Entry 6EPH (X-ray diffraction, 2.70 A resolution); this record covers chains A and B.

[Chain A]
Molecule: Epsilon_1 antitoxin
Organism: Neisseria gonorrhoeae
Reference sequence: D5K9E3 (D5K9E3_NEIGO); numbering as in UniProt (aligned over 1-61)
Sequence (61 residues; numbered 1 to 61; the number before each row is that of its first residue):
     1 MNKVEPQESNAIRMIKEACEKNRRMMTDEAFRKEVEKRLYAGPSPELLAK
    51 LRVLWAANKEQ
Not modelled in the structure: 1-7, 61

[Chain B]
Molecule: Zeta_1 toxin
Organism: Neisseria gonorrhoeae
Reference sequence: D5K9G7 (D5K9G7_NEIGO); residue numbers follow UniProt; this construct covers 1-401
Sequence (401 residues; numbered 1 to 401; the number before each row is that of its first residue):
     1 MVKLSSDINLRDFGNNEYLSSVQDEAIRFATEQTDEILSLYSQHADTEGG
    51 RYVCADTFKELFPAFENKEDRATVNNAIHNSAAVLSSTQFDEVLKRDEPQ
   101 KKEVIFVTGIPGSGKTSTVKNMMMQDTTKLLFEGQLARPQSAFRKIEQCL
   151 ERNLEVTIVAVSMRAERASDNTYKRFNEYGRGASIGIMADIQANLPDGLK
   201 QIRDKFGDAVKIVGINQDRNSEFIDKFDDVIKMLSLGSQEQILGRLAEKI
   251 QSDFDSGKISRECFNQAKGSMDLESVFAKKEYSQQRVVTNSKGVTLETKS
   301 ANELWSKVEQIPVTGMKAGIYLLGQAKKAETGQTYSGEIIYKDAAAVFQK
   351 TKNGLVRHNATHNEERLAKLVEIGQNVSIGSNKGKLIVKSLEYSAKKSIS
   401 R
Not modelled in the structure: 1, 396-401
Residues lining bound ligands: EPZ ((2R)-2-{[(2R,3R,4R,5S,6R)-3-(acetylamino)-2-{[(S)-{[(R)-{[(2R,3S,4R,5R)-5-(2,4-dioxo-3,4-dihydropyrimidin-1(2H)-yl)-3,4-dihydroxytetrahydrofuran-2-yl]methoxy}(hydroxy)phosphoryl]oxy}(hydroxy)phosphoryl]oxy}-5-hydroxy-6-(hydroxymethyl)tetrahydro-2H-pyran-4-yl]oxy}propanoic acid): Ser6, Asp7, Ile8, Asn9, Arg11, Ala55, Asp56, Lys59, Asn75, Asn76, His79, Asn80, Ala83, Val84, Ser86, Ser87, Pro111, Lys115, Phe132, Glu133, Gly134, Gln135, Ser141, Arg144, Lys145, Ile187, Ile191
What the authors report for this chain:
  - mutagenesis - K115A: increased growth
  - catalytic residues: Lys115
  - mutagenesis - K115A: abolished catalytic activity
  - catalytic residues: Asp56 (proposed by the authors, not directly observed)
  - binding site for EPZ: Asp56, Lys59, Asn75
  - specificity-determining residues: Lys59, Asn75

[Interface between chain A and chain B]
Contacting residue pairs (73):
  Ser9(A) with Glu103(B)
  Asn10(A) with Glu103(B), hydrogen bond (backbone-side chain); Gln125(B); Thr127(B), hydrogen bond
  Ala11(A) with Glu103(B), hydrogen bond (backbone-side chain); Ile105(B), hydrophobic; Thr157(B)
  Ile12(A) with Lys211(B); Phe223(B), hydrophobic
  Arg13(A) with Gln125(B)
  Met14(A) with Ile105(B), hydrophobic; Met122(B), hydrophobic; Met123(B); Gln125(B); Thr128(B); Leu131(B), hydrophobic
  Ile15(A) with Val159(B), hydrophobic; Ile215(B), hydrophobic; Phe223(B), hydrophobic
  Lys16(A) with Phe223(B)
  Ala18(A) with Thr118(B); Asn121(B); Met122(B), hydrophobic
  Cys19(A) with Ile215(B), hydrophobic; Ser221(B), hydrogen bond (side chain-backbone)
  Lys21(A) with Asn121(B); Met123(B)
  Asn22(A) with Thr118(B), hydrogen bond; Asn121(B), hydrogen bond; Gln217(B); Ser221(B), hydrogen bond
  Arg23(A) with Asn220(B), hydrogen bond (side chain-backbone); Ser221(B), hydrogen bond (side chain-backbone); Glu222(B)
  Met25(A) with Asn121(B)
  Val35(A) with Asn121(B)
  Glu36(A) with Tyr179(B)
  Lys37(A) with Tyr179(B), hydrogen bond (backbone-side chain)
  Arg38(A) with Asp46(B); Lys120(B)
  Leu39(A) with Thr116(B); Ser117(B)
  Tyr40(A) with Thr116(B), hydrogen bond; Arg175(B), hydrogen bond; Tyr179(B); Arg181(B), hydrogen bond (backbone-side chain)
  Ala41(A) with Arg71(B); Tyr179(B), hydrophobic
  Gly42(A) with Glu60(B); Arg71(B); Arg181(B)
  Pro43(A) with Glu60(B)
  Leu47(A) with Leu40(B); His44(B); Ala45(B), hydrophobic
  Leu48(A) with Glu66(B)
  Lys50(A) with Leu40(B); His44(B), hydrogen bond
  Leu51(A) with Leu40(B), hydrophobic; Glu60(B); Leu61(B)
  Arg52(A) with Glu66(B), salt bridge
  Leu54(A) with Phe29(B), hydrophobic; Glu36(B); Leu40(B), hydrophobic
  Trp55(A) with Phe29(B); Leu61(B), hydrogen bond (side chain-backbone); Phe62(B); Pro63(B); Glu66(B)
  Asn58(A) with Arg28(B), hydrogen bond (backbone-side chain); Gln33(B), hydrogen bond
  Glu60(A) with Arg28(B)
Interface residues without a listed pair, chain A (35 interface residues in all): Met26, Phe31, Lys59
Interface residues without a listed pair, chain B (44 interface residues in all): Ile37, Glu133, Glu155, Arg167, Val213

[Overview]
35 residues of chain A face 44 of chain B across their interface; the contacts include 17 hydrogen bonds and 1
salt bridge. Among the polar pairs are Arg52(A)-Glu66(B), Asn10(A)-Glu103(B) and Asn10(A)-Thr127(B). Bound to
chain B: compound EPZ. From the paper: catalytic residues Lys115(B) and Asp56(B); K115A of chain B increases
growth.
Here chain A is Epsilon_1 antitoxin and chain B is Zeta_1 toxin, both from Neisseria gonorrhoeae. Entry 6EPH
(Structure of the epsilon_1 / zeta_1 antitoxin toxin system from Neisseria gonorrhoeae in complex with UNAM)
was determined by X-ray diffraction, deposited together with 6EPG.
